Entry 8XVR (X-ray diffraction, 2.44 A resolution); this record covers chain A.

Chain A:
Molecule: Glycoside hydrolase family 68 protein
Source organism: Limosilactobacillus reuteri
UniProtKB: A0A6N1ER42 (A0A6N1ER42_LIMRT); numbering as in UniProt (aligned over 121-701)
Chain sequence (588 residues; each row starts with the number of its first residue):
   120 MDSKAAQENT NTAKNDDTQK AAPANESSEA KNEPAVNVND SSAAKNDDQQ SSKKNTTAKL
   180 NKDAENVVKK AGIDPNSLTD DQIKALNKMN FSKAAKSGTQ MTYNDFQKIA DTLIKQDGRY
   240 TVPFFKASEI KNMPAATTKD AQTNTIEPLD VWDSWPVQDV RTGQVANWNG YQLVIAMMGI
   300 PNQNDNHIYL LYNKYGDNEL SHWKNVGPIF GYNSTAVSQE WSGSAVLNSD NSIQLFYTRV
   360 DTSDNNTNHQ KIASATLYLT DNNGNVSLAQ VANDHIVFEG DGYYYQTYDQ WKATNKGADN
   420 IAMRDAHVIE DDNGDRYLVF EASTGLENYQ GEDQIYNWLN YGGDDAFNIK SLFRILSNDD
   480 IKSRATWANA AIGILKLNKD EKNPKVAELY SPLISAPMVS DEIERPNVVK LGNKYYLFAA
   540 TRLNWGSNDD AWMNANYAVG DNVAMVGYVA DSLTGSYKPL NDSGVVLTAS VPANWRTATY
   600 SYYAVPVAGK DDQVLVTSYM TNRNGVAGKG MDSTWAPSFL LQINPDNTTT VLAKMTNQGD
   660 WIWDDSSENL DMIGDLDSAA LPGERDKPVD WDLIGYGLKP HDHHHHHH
Disordered / not traced: 120-177, 695-707
Construct notes: initiating methionine (120); conflict P300 (Leu in A0A6N1ER42); engineered mutation W544 (Arg in A0A6N1ER42); expression tag (702-707)
Metal / ion sites: Ca2+ site 1: N317, D659, I661, S666; Ca2+ site 2: D418, Q449, W486, N488, D520

In short:
The Ca2+ site 1 is built by N317, D659, I661 and S666. D418, Q449, W486, N488 and D520 form the Ca2+ site 2.
Chain A is Glycoside hydrolase family 68 protein (Limosilactobacillus reuteri); the structure, Crystal
structure of inulosucrase from Lactobacillus reuteri 121 mutant R544W, was determined by X-ray diffraction
(same publication as 8XVP and 8XVQ).
